7OYK - chains BBB and EEE of the 4 polymer chains in the assembly; structure by X-ray diffraction, 2.10 A resolution.

Chain BBB:
Name: Central glycolytic genes regulator
Source organism: Bacillus subtilis (strain 168)
Reference sequence: O32253 (CGGR_BACSU); numbering as in UniProt (aligned over 1-91)
Amino-acid sequence (96 residues; numbered -4 to 91; the number before each row is that of its first residue; numbers below 1 keep their minus sign (Ser-4 is residue -4)):
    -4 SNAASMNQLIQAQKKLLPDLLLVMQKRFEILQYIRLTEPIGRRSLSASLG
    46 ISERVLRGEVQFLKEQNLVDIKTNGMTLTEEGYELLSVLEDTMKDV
Construct notes: expression tag (-4 to 0)
Modified positions: Mse1, Mse19, Mse71, Mse88 (selenomethionine; parent Met)
Swiss-Prot annotation at these positions:
  - DNA-binding region: Arg37 to Gln56 (H-T-H motif)
Ion coordination: Ca2+: Thr32 (shared with 1 residue of chain AAA)

Chain EEE:
Molecule: DNA operator - strand 1
Sequence (16 nucleotides; row label = number of the first residue in the row):
     1 GACAAAAAACGTCCCG

Interface between chain BBB and chain EEE:
Residue-residue contacts (7; chain BBB residue first):
  Arg37(BBB) with DC13(EEE), base contact
  Arg38(BBB) with DC14(EEE), base contact
  Ser47(BBB) with DG11(EEE), hydrogen bond to the phosphate
  Glu48(BBB) with DT12(EEE), base contact
  Arg49(BBB) with DC10(EEE), base contact; DG11(EEE), hydrogen bond to the base; DT12(EEE), base contact
Interface residues without a listed pair, chain BBB (7 interface residues in all): Val50, Arg52

Summary:
7 residues of chain BBB and 5 residues of chain EEE are in contact, with 2 hydrogen bonds. Among the polar
pairs are Arg49(BBB)-DG11(EEE) and Ser47(BBB)-DG11(EEE).
Chain BBB is Central glycolytic genes regulator (Bacillus subtilis (strain 168)) and chain EEE is DNA operator
- strand 1; the structure, DNA-binding domain of CggR in complex with the DNA operator, was determined by
X-ray diffraction (same publication as 7BHY).
